Entry 6DFN (X-ray diffraction, 2.10 A resolution); this record covers chains A and B.

== Chain A (and B) ==
Protein: Estrogen receptor
Source organism: Homo sapiens
Notes: chain B of this document is another copy of the same molecule, construct and numbering; everything in this record applies to it too
UniProtKB: P03372 (ESR1_HUMAN); residues 298-553 here = UniProt positions 298-553
Chain sequence (280 residues; numbered 274 to 553; the number before each row is that of its first residue):
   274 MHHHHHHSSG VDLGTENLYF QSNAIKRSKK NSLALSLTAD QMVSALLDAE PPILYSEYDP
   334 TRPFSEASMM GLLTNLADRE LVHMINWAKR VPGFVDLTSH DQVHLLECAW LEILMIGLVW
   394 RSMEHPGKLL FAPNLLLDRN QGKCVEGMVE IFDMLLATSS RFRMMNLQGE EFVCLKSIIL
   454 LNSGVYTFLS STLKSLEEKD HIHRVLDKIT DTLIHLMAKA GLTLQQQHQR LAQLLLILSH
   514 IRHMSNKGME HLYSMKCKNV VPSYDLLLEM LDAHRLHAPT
Unresolved in the structure: 274-305, 462-464, 529-532, 547-553 (chain B: 274-305, 331-336, 458-468, 530-535, 547-553)
Construct notes: initiating methionine (274); expression tag (275-297); conflict Ser372 (Leu in P03372), Ser536 (Leu in P03372)
Residues lining bound ligands:
  - G9J ((2S)-3-(3-hydroxyphenyl)-2-(4-iodophenyl)-4-methyl-2H-1-benzopyran-6-ol): Met343, Leu346, Thr347, Leu349, Ala350, Asp351, Glu353, Trp383, Leu384, Leu387, Met388, Leu391, Arg394, Phe404, Met421, Ile424, Phe425, Leu428, Gly521, His524, Leu525, Val533
  - Ni2+ (NI): Ile487, Leu497, Gln500, His501

== How chain A and chain B interact ==
Pairs across the interface - 48 pairs, chain A then chain B:
  Arg434(A) with His476(B)
  Ile451(A) with Leu509(B), hydrophobic
  Asn455(A) with Leu509(B), hydrogen bond (side chain-backbone)
  Tyr459(A) with Ala430(B); Leu509(B); Ile510(B); His513(B)
  Thr460(A) with Met427(B); His513(B)
  His476(A) with Arg434(B), hydrogen bond
  Asp480(A) with Gln502(B); Gln506(B), hydrogen bond
  Thr483(A) with His501(B); Ala505(B)
  Asp484(A) with Gln498(B), hydrogen bond; His501(B), salt bridge; Gln502(B), hydrogen bond
  Ile487(A) with His501(B)
  Leu497(A) with Leu497(B), hydrophobic
  Gln498(A) with Asp484(B), hydrogen bond
  His501(A) with Thr483(B); Ile487(B); His501(B); Leu504(B)
  Gln502(A) with Asp480(B); Asp484(B), hydrogen bond
  Leu504(A) with His501(B)
  Ala505(A) with Thr483(B); Leu508(B), hydrophobic
  Gln506(A) with His476(B), hydrogen bond; Asp480(B), hydrogen bond
  Leu508(A) with Ala505(B), hydrophobic
  Leu509(A) with Ile451(B), hydrophobic; Asn455(B), hydrogen bond (backbone-side chain)
  Leu511(A) with Ser512(B), hydrogen bond (backbone-side chain)
  Ser512(A) with Asn455(B), hydrogen bond; Ser512(B), hydrogen bond (backbone-side chain); Arg515(B)
  His513(A) with Asn455(B), hydrogen bond (side chain-backbone); Arg515(B)
  Arg515(A) with Ser512(B); His516(B), hydrogen bond
  His516(A) with Arg515(B); Asn519(B), hydrogen bond
  Asn519(A) with His516(B), hydrogen bond; Asn519(B), hydrogen bond; Lys520(B)
  Glu523(A) with Glu523(B)
Also at the interface, not in a pair above, chain A (28 interface residues in all): Leu479, Lys520
Also at the interface, not in a pair above, chain B (31 interface residues in all): Ser456, Leu479, Gln500, Leu511

== Summary ==
28 residues of chain A face 31 of chain B across their interface, with 18 hydrogen bonds and 1 salt bridge.
Polar pairs include Asp484(A)-His501(B), Asn455(A)-Leu509(B) and His476(A)-Arg434(B). Bound to chain A:
compound G9J and Ni2+.
Both chains are Estrogen receptor (Homo sapiens). Entry 6DFN (Crystal structure of estrogen receptor alpha in
complex with receptor degrader 16aa) was determined by X-ray diffraction together with 6DF6 from the same
study.
